Entry 9BF6 (electron microscopy, 4.50 A resolution (low resolution: residue-level contacts below are approximate; hydrogen-bond / salt-bridge calls are withheld)); this record covers chains B and I of the 12 polymer chains in the assembly.

# Chain B (and I)
Protein: Envelope glycoprotein gp41
Organism: Human immunodeficiency virus 1
Notes: chain I of this document is another copy of the same molecule, construct and numbering; everything in this record applies to it too
UniProtKB: Q5G5U5 (Q5G5U5_9HIV1); residues 512-664 here correspond to UniProt positions 505-657 (UniProt number = residue number - 7)
Sequence (153 residues; row label = number of the first residue in the row):
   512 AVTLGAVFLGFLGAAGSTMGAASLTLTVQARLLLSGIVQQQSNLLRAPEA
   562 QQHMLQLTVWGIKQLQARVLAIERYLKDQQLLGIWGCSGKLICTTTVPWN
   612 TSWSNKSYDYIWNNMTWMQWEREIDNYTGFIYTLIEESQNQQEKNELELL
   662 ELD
Disordered / not traced: 512-519, 548-568, 662-664
Disulfides: Cys598-Cys604
Covalently attached groups: N-acetylglucosamine (NAG) linked to Asn611, Asn616, Asn625, Asn637
Differences from the reference sequence: conflict Pro559 (Ile552 in Q5G5U5)

# Chain B / chain I interface
Residue-residue contacts (19; chain B residue first):
  Ser534(B) - Asn651(I)
  Leu535(B) - Asn651(I)
  Thr538(B) - Ile595(I)
  Thr538(B) - Glu647(I)
  Ala541(B) - Ile595(I)
  Arg542(B) - Tyr643(I)
  Arg542(B) - Thr644(I)
  Arg542(B) - Glu647(I)
  Leu545(B) - Gln591(I)
  Arg579(B) - Gln577(I)
  Arg579(B) - Glu584(I)
  Tyr586(B) - Leu587(I)
  Tyr586(B) - Gln591(I)
  Gly600(B) - Gly594(I)
  Lys601(B) - Glu654(I)
  Leu602(B) - Asn651(I)
  Leu602(B) - Glu654(I)
  Ile603(B) - Glu654(I)
  Ile603(B) - Leu658(I)
Other interface residues (no listed pair), chain B (14 interface residues in all): Leu537, Ile583
Other interface residues (no listed pair), chain I (15 interface residues in all): Val580, Ile583, Gly597

# Summary
Chain B and chain I form an interface of 14 and 15 residues respectively. N-acetylglucosamine is covalently
linked to Asn611(B), Asn616(B), Asn625(B) and Asn637(B).
Both chains are Envelope glycoprotein gp41 (Human immunodeficiency virus 1). Entry 9BF6 (Cryo-EM structure of
the HIV-1 WITO IDL Env trimer in complex with PGT122 Fab) was determined by electron microscopy together with
9BER and 9BEW from the same study.
